Entry 7KIY (electron microscopy, 2.92 A resolution); this record covers chains A and C of the 3 polymer chains in the assembly.

[Chain A]
Name: Cytoadherence linked asexual protein 3
Source organism: Plasmodium falciparum
Sequence (1505 residues; each row starts with the number of its first residue):
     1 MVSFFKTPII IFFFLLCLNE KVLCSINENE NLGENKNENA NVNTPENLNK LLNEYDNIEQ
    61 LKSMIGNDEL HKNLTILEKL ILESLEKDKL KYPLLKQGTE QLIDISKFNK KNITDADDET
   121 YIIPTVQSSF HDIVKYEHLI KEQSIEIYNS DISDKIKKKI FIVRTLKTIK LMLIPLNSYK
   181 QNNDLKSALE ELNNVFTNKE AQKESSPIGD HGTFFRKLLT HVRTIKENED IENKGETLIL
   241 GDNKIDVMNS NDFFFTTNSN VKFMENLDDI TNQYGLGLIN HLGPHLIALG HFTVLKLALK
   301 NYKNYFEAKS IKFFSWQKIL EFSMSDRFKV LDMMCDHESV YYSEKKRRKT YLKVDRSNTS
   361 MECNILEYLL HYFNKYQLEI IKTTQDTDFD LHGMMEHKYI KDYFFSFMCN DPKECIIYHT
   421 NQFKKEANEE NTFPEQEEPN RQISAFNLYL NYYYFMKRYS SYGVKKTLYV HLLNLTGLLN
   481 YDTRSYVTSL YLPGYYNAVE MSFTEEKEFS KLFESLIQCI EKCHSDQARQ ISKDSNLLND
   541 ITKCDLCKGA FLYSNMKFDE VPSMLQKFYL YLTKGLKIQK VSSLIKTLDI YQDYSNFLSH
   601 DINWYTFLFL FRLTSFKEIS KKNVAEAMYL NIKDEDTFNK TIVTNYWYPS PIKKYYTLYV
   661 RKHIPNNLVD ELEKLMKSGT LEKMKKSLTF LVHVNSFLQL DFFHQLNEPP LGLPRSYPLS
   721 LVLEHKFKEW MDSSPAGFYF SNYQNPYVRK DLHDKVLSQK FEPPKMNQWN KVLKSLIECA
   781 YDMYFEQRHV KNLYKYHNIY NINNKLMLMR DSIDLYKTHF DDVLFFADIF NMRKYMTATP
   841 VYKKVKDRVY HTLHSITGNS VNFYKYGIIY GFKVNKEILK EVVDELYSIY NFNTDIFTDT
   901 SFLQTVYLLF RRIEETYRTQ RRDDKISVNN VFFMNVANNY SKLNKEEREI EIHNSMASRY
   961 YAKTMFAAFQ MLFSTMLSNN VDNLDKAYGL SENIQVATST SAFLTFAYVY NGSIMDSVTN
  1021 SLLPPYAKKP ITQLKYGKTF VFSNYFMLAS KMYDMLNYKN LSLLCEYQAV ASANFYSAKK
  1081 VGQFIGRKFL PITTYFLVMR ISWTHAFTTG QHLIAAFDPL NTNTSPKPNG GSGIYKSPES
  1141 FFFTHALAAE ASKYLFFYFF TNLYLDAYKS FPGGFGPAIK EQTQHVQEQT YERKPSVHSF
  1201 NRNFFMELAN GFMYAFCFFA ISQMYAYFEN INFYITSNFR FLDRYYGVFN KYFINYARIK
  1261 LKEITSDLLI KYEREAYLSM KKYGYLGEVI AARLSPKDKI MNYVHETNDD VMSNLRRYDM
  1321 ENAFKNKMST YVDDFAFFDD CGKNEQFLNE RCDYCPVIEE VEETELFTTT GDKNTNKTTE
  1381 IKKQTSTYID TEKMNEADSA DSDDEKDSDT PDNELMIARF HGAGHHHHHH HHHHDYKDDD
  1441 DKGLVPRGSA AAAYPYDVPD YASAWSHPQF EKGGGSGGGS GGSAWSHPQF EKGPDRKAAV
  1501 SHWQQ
Unresolved in the structure: 1-55, 831-862, 1077-1146, 1166-1199, 1361-1505
Disulfides: Cys409-Cys415, Cys519-Cys547, Cys523-Cys544, Cys1352-Cys1355

[Chain C]
Name: High molecular weight rhoptry protein 3
Source organism: Plasmodium falciparum
UniProtKB: A0A024X9S2 (A0A024X9S2_PLAFC); residue numbers follow UniProt; this construct covers 1-897
Sequence (897 residues; numbered 1 to 897; the number before each row is that of its first residue):
     1 MRSKHLVTLF IITFLSFSTV KVWGKDVFAG FVTKKLKTLL DCNFALYYNF KGNGPDAGSF
    61 LDFVDEPEQF YWFVEHFLSV KFRVPKHLKD KNIHNFTPCL NRSWVSEFLK EYEEPFVNPV
   121 MKFLDKEQRL FFTYNFGDVE PQGKYTYFPV KEFHKYCILP PLIKTNIKDG ESGEFLKYQL
   181 NKEEYKVFLS SVGSQMTAIK NLYSTVEDEQ RKQLLKVIIE NESTNDISVQ CPTYNIKLHY
   241 TKECANSNNI LKCIDEFLRK TCEKKTESKH PSADLCEHLQ FLFESLKNPY LDNFKKFMTN
   301 SDFTLIKPQS VWNVPIFDIY KPKNYLDSVQ NLDTECFKKL NSKNLIFLSF HDDIPNNPYY
   361 NVELQEIVKL STYTYSIFDK LYNFFFVFKK SGAPISPVSV KELSHNITDF SFKEDNSEIQ
   421 CQNVRKSLDL EVDVETMKGI AAEKLCKIIE KFILTKDDAS KPEKSDIHRG FRILCILIST
   481 HVEAYNIVRQ LLNMESMISL TRYTSLYIHK FFKSVTLLKG NFLYKNNKAI RYSRACSKAS
   541 LHVPSVLYRR NIYIPETFLS LYLGLSNLVS SNPSSPFFEY AIIEFLVTYY NKGSEKFVLY
   601 FISIISVLYI NEYYYEQLSC FYPKEFELIK SRMIHPNIVD RILKGIDNLM KSTRYDKMRT
   661 MYLDFESSDI FSREKVFTAL YNFDSFIKTN EQLKKKNLEE ISEIPVQLET SNDGIGYRKQ
   721 DVLYETDKPQ TMDEASYEET VDEDAHHVNE KQHSAHFLDA IAEKDILEEK TKDQDLEIEL
   781 YKYMGPLKEQ SKSTSAASTS DELAGSEGPS TESTSTGNQG EDKTTDNTYK EMEELEEAEG
   841 TSNLKKGLEF YKSSLKLDQL DKEKPKKKKS KRKKKRDSSS DRILLEESKT FTSENEL
Unresolved in the structure: 1-24, 716-897
Disulfides: Cys157-Cys231, Cys244-Cys253, Cys262-Cys276, Cys475-Cys536

[Interface between chain A and chain C]
Residue-residue contacts (114):
  Lys312(A) - Phe410(C)
  Phe314(A) - Phe410(C)  hydrophobic
  Glu321(A) - Phe412(C)
  Phe322(A) - Phe412(C)  hydrophobic
  Phe322(A) - Phe577(C)  hydrophobic
  Ser323(A) - Asn572(C)
  Asp326(A) - Ser571(C)
  Asp326(A) - Ser575(C)  hydrogen bond
  Asp326(A) - Phe577(C)
  Val330(A) - Phe577(C)  hydrophobic
  Met333(A) - Ser404(C)
  Asp336(A) - Lys401(C)  salt bridge
  Glu338(A) - Lys401(C)
  Ser339(A) - Ser399(C)
  Ser339(A) - Val400(C)  hydrogen bond (backbone-backbone)
  Val340(A) - Pro397(C)  hydrophobic
  Tyr341(A) - Val398(C)  hydrophobic
  Tyr341(A) - Val400(C)  hydrophobic
  Tyr341(A) - Phe577(C)  hydrogen bond (side chain-backbone)
  Tyr341(A) - Ala581(C)
  Tyr342(A) - Val569(C)
  Tyr342(A) - Glu584(C)
  Tyr342(A) - Phe585(C)
  Tyr342(A) - Thr588(C)
  Lys346(A) - Ile552(C)
  Lys346(A) - Tyr553(C)
  Leu378(A) - Tyr553(C)  hydrophobic
  Leu378(A) - Ile554(C)  hydrophobic
  Lys382(A) - Ile554(C)
  His392(A) - Glu556(C)  salt bridge
  His392(A) - Thr557(C)
  His392(A) - Phe558(C)
  Met394(A) - Leu563(C)
  Met394(A) - Ser566(C)
  Met394(A) - Asn567(C)
  Met394(A) - Asn572(C)
  Met395(A) - Tyr562(C)
  Glu396(A) - Tyr562(C)
  Glu396(A) - Asn572(C)
  Glu396(A) - Pro573(C)
  Glu396(A) - Ser574(C)  hydrogen bond
  Lys398(A) - Glu414(C)  salt bridge
  Tyr399(A) - Tyr562(C)
  Tyr399(A) - Ser631(C)
  Tyr399(A) - Met633(C)  hydrogen bond (side chain-backbone)
  Tyr399(A) - Ile634(C)  hydrogen bond (side chain-backbone)
  Leu1022(A) - Thr224(C)
  Tyr1252(A) - Met497(C)  hydrophobic
  Tyr1252(A) - Ile498(C)
  Asn1255(A) - Asn493(C)
  Asn1255(A) - Glu495(C)
  Asn1255(A) - Ser496(C)
  Asn1255(A) - Met497(C)
  Tyr1256(A) - Ile498(C)  hydrophobic
  Arg1258(A) - Asn493(C)  hydrogen bond (side chain-backbone)
  Ile1259(A) - Asn493(C)
  Ile1259(A) - Ser496(C)
  Lys1260(A) - Ile498(C)
  Lys1282(A) - Val706(C)
  Val1289(A) - Gln707(C)
  Ala1291(A) - Gln230(C)
  Ala1292(A) - Gln230(C)
  Ser1295(A) - Gln230(C)  hydrogen bond
  Asn1302(A) - Phe175(C)
  Val1304(A) - Lys168(C)
  Glu1306(A) - Phe175(C)
  Ser1329(A) - Met497(C)
  Ser1329(A) - Leu500(C)
  Thr1330(A) - Met497(C)  hydrogen bond (backbone-backbone)
  Thr1330(A) - Ile498(C)
  Thr1330(A) - Leu500(C)
  Tyr1331(A) - Leu500(C)
  Tyr1331(A) - Thr501(C)
  Tyr1331(A) - Arg502(C)
  Val1332(A) - Leu500(C)  hydrogen bond (backbone-backbone)
  Asp1333(A) - Thr501(C)  hydrogen bond
  Asp1333(A) - Arg502(C)
  Asp1333(A) - Leu506(C)
  Asp1334(A) - Arg502(C)  salt bridge
  Phe1335(A) - Ser702(C)
  Phe1335(A) - Glu703(C)
  Ala1336(A) - Leu506(C)
  Ala1336(A) - Ile701(C)  hydrophobic
  Phe1337(A) - Lys510(C)  hydrogen bond (backbone-side chain)
  Phe1337(A) - Glu703(C)
  Phe1338(A) - Tyr503(C)  hydrophobic
  Phe1338(A) - Ser505(C)
  Phe1338(A) - Leu506(C)  hydrophobic
  Phe1338(A) - Leu541(C)  hydrophobic
  Asp1339(A) - His509(C)  salt bridge
  Asp1339(A) - Lys510(C)  salt bridge
  Asp1339(A) - Lys513(C)  salt bridge
  Asp1340(A) - Leu541(C)
  Cys1341(A) - Leu541(C)  hydrophobic
  Gly1342(A) - Tyr325(C)  hydrogen bond (backbone-side chain)
  Lys1343(A) - Tyr325(C)
  Asn1344(A) - Arg549(C)
  Asn1344(A) - Tyr589(C)
  Glu1345(A) - Lys596(C)  salt bridge
  Glu1345(A) - Tyr600(C)  hydrogen bond
  Gln1346(A) - Tyr325(C)  hydrogen bond
  Phe1347(A) - Ser545(C)
  Phe1347(A) - Tyr548(C)
  Phe1347(A) - Arg549(C)
  Phe1347(A) - Arg550(C)  hydrogen bond (backbone-side chain)
  Leu1348(A) - Tyr503(C)
  Leu1348(A) - Leu541(C)  hydrophobic
  Arg1351(A) - Arg502(C)
  Arg1351(A) - Tyr503(C)
  Arg1351(A) - Leu506(C)
  Cys1352(A) - Arg502(C)
  Asp1353(A) - Thr557(C)
  Tyr1354(A) - Pro555(C)
  Cys1355(A) - Pro555(C)
Also at the interface, not in a pair above, chain A (82 interface residues in all): Ser310, Lys318, Met324, Ser325, Asp332, His337, Arg347, Ile381, Gln385, Asp390, Tyr403, Lys1153, Lys1251, Leu1286, Asp1298, His1305, Lys1327, Glu1350, Pro1356
Also at the interface, not in a pair above, chain C (86 interface residues in all): Asn166, Asp169, Lys177, Asn225, Asp226, Lys323, Val329, Leu403, His405, Met494, Ser499, Lys538, Pro544, Leu568, Ser570, Pro576, Tyr580, Lys630, Arg632, Ile704
From the paper, about this interface:
  - interface residues, chain A: Phe314(A), Phe322(A), Val330(A), Met333(A), Met394(A), Tyr399(A), Tyr1331(A), Asp1334(A), Phe1338(A), Asp1339(A), Asp1340(A), Glu1345(A), Phe1347(A), Leu1348(A)
  - interface residues, chain C: Pro397(C), Ser575(C)

[Summary]
Chain A and chain C form an interface of 82 and 86 residues respectively; the contacts include 16 hydrogen
bonds and 8 salt bridges. Among the polar pairs are Asp336(A)-Lys401(C), His392(A)-Glu556(C) and
Lys398(A)-Glu414(C). From the paper: interface residues Phe314(A), Phe322(A) and Pro397(C) among others.
Here chain A is Cytoadherence linked asexual protein 3 and chain C is High molecular weight rhoptry protein 3,
both from Plasmodium falciparum. Entry 7KIY (Plasmodium falciparum RhopH complex in soluble form) was
determined by electron microscopy.
